PDB entry 8ZBU | electron microscopy, 3.28 A resolution | chain A

Chain A:
Molecule: ATP-binding cassette sub-family C member 4
From: Homo sapiens
Notes: EC 7.6.2.-, 7.6.2.2, 7.6.2.3
UniProtKB: O15439 (MRP4_HUMAN); residues 1-1325 here = UniProt positions 1-1325
Sequence (1344 residues; each row starts with the number of its first residue; numbers below 1 keep their minus sign (Met-10 is residue -10)):
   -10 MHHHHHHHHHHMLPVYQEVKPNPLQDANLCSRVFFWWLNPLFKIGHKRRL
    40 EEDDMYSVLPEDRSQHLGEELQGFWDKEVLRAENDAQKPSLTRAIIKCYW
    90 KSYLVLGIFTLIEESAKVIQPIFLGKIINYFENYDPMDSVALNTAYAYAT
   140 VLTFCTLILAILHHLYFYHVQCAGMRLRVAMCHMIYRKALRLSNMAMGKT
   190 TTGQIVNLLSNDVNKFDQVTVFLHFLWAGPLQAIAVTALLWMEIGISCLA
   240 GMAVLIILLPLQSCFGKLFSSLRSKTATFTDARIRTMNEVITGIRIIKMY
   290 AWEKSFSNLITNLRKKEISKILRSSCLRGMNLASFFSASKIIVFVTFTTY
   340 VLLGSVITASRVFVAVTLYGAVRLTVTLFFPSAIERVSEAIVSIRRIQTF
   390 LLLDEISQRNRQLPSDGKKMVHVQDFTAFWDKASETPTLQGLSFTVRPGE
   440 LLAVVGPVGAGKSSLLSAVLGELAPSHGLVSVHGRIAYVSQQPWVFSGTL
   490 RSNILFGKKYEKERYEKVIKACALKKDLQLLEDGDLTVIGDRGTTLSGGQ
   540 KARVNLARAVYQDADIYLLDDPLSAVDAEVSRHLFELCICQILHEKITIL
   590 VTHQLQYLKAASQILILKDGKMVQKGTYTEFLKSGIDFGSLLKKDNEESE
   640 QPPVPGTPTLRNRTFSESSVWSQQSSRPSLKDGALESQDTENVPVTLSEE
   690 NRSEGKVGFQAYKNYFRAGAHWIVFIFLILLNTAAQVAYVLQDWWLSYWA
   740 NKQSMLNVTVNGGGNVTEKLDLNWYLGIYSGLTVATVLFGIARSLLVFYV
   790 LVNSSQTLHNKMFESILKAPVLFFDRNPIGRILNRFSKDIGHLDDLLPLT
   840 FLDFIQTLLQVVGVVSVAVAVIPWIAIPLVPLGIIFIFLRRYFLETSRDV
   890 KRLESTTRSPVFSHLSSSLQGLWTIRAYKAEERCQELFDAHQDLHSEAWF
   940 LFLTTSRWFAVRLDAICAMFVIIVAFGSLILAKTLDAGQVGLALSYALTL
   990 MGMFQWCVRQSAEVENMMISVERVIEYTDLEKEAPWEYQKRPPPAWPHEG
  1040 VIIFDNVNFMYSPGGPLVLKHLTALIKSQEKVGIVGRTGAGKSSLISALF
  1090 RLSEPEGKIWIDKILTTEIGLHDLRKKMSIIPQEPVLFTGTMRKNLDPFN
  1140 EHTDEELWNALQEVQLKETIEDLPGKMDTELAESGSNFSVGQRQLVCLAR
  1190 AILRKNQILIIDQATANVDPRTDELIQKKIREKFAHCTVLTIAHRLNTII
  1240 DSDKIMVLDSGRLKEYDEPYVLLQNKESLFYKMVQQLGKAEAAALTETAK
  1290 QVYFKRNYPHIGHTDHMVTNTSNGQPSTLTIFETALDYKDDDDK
Unresolved in the structure: -10 to 8, 634-696, 747-755, 1299-1333
Sequence notes: initiating methionine (-10); expression tag (-9 to 0, 1326-1333); engineered mutation Gln1202 (Glu in O15439)
Curated features (UniProtKB/Swiss-Prot):
  - motif: Glu1322 to Leu1325 (PDZ-binding)
  - binding site (ATP): Gly445 to Ser452, Gly1075 to Ser1082
  - modified residue: Thr646 (Phosphothreonine), Thr648 (Phosphothreonine), Ser664 (Phosphoserine), Ser668 (Phosphoserine)
  - glycosylation (N-linked (GlcNAc...) asparagine): Asn746, Asn754
  - natural variant: Gly187 (G187W: Transport properties comparable to wild-type), Lys304 (K304N: Transport properties comparable to wild-type), Gly487 (G487E: Transport properties comparable to wild-type), Tyr556 (Y556C: 40% reduced expression level compared to wild-type), Glu757 (E757K: 10% reduced expression level compared to wild-type), Val776 (V776I: 20% reduced expression level compared to wild-type), Arg820 (R820I: Transport properties comparable to wild-type), Val854 (V854F: Transport properties comparable to wild-type), Ile866 (I866V: Transport properties comparable to wild-type), Thr1142 (T1142M: 10% reduced expression level compared to wild-type)
  - mutagenesis: Asn746 (N746Q: Does not affect plasma membrane localization; 1.5 fold increase in PEG2 transport; does not affect estradiol 17-beta-D-glucuronide transport), Asn754 (N754Q: Does not affect plasma membrane localization; PEG2 transport is decreased by 50%; does not affect estradiol 17-beta-D-glucuronide transport)
Small-molecule neighbours:
  - ATP (adenosine-5'-triphosphate), molecule 1: Trp419, Thr427, Val447, Gly448, Ala449, Gly450, Lys451, Ser452, Ser453, Gln480, Trp912
  - ATP, molecule 2: Asp814, Tyr1050, Val1057, Arg1076, Thr1077, Gly1078, Ala1079, Gly1080, Lys1081, Ser1082, Ser1083, His1233
  - FMM (n-{3-chloro-4-[(3-fluorobenzyl)oxy]phenyl}-6-[5-({[2-(methylsulfonyl)ethyl]amino}methyl)-2-furyl]-4-quinazolinamine): Glu102, Lys106, Leu148, His152, Phe324, Gly359, Arg362, Leu363, Leu367, Phe368, Tyr728, Thr846, Gln849, Asp953, Thr988, Met990, Gly991, Met992, Gln994, Trp995

In short:
Chain A binds compound FMM and ATP. UniProt lists 16 ATP-binding residues and 2 mutagenesis sites.
Chain A is ATP-binding cassette sub-family C member 4 (Homo sapiens); the structure, Cryo-EM structure of
nanodisc-reconstituted human MRP4 withE1202Q mutation (in complex with lapatinib), was determined by electron
microscopy (same publication as 8ZBS and 8ZBT).
